6TAI - chains AAA and BBB; structure by X-ray diffraction, 1.55 A resolution.

[Chain AAA (and BBB)]
Name: Orotate phosphoribosyltransferase
Source organism: Escherichia coli (strain K12)
Notes: EC 2.4.2.10; chain BBB of this document is another copy of the same molecule, construct and numbering; everything in this record applies to it too
UniProt: P0A7E3 (PYRE_ECOLI); residue numbers follow UniProt; this construct covers 1-213
Amino-acid sequence (213 residues; numbered 1 to 213; the number before each row is that of its first residue):
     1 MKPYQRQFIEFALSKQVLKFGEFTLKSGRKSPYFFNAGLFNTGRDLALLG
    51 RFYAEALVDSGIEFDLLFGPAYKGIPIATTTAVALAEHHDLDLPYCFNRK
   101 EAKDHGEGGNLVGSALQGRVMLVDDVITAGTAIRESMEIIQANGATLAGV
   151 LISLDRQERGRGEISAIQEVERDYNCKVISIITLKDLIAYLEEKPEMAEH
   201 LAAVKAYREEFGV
Unresolved in the structure: 103-108 (chain BBB: 103-108, 129-131)

[Interface between chain AAA and chain BBB]
Residue-residue contacts (58):
  Asn-41(AAA) / Pro-94(BBB)
  Asn-41(AAA) / Tyr-95(BBB)  hydrogen bond (backbone-backbone)
  Asn-41(AAA) / Gly-113(BBB)
  Asn-41(AAA) / Ser-114(BBB)  hydrogen bond (backbone-side chain)
  Thr-42(AAA) / Asp-92(BBB)  hydrogen bond
  Thr-42(AAA) / Leu-93(BBB)
  Gly-43(AAA) / Ala-82(BBB)
  Gly-43(AAA) / Val-83(BBB)
  Gly-43(AAA) / Ala-86(BBB)
  Gly-43(AAA) / Asp-92(BBB)
  Gly-43(AAA) / Leu-93(BBB)  hydrogen bond (backbone-backbone)
  Arg-44(AAA) / Ala-86(BBB)  hydrogen bond (side chain-backbone)
  Arg-44(AAA) / Asp-90(BBB)  salt bridge
  Arg-44(AAA) / Asp-92(BBB)  hydrogen bond (backbone-side chain)
  Leu-46(AAA) / Val-83(BBB)  hydrophobic
  Leu-46(AAA) / Tyr-95(BBB)  hydrophobic
  Ala-47(AAA) / Val-83(BBB)
  Ala-47(AAA) / Glu-87(BBB)
  Tyr-72(AAA) / Tyr-72(BBB)  hydrogen bond
  Tyr-72(AAA) / Asn-98(BBB)
  Tyr-72(AAA) / Arg-99(BBB)
  Tyr-72(AAA) / Lys-100(BBB)  hydrogen bond (side chain-backbone)
  Lys-73(AAA) / Arg-99(BBB)
  Ile-75(AAA) / Ile-75(BBB)  hydrophobic
  Pro-76(AAA) / Thr-79(BBB)
  Pro-76(AAA) / Tyr-95(BBB)
  Pro-76(AAA) / Phe-97(BBB)  hydrophobic
  Thr-79(AAA) / Leu-46(BBB)
  Thr-79(AAA) / Pro-76(BBB)
  Thr-79(AAA) / Thr-79(BBB)
  Thr-80(AAA) / Val-83(BBB)
  Ala-82(AAA) / Gly-43(BBB)
  Val-83(AAA) / Leu-46(BBB)  hydrophobic
  Val-83(AAA) / Ala-47(BBB)
  Val-83(AAA) / Thr-80(BBB)
  Ala-86(AAA) / Gly-43(BBB)
  Ala-86(AAA) / Arg-44(BBB)
  Glu-87(AAA) / Ala-47(BBB)
  Glu-87(AAA) / Arg-51(BBB)  salt bridge
  Glu-87(AAA) / Glu-87(BBB)
  Glu-87(AAA) / His-88(BBB)  salt bridge
  His-88(AAA) / Glu-87(BBB)
  Asp-92(AAA) / Thr-42(BBB)  hydrogen bond
  Asp-92(AAA) / Gly-43(BBB)
  Asp-92(AAA) / Arg-44(BBB)  hydrogen bond (side chain-backbone)
  Leu-93(AAA) / Thr-42(BBB)
  Leu-93(AAA) / Gly-43(BBB)  hydrogen bond (backbone-backbone)
  Pro-94(AAA) / Asn-41(BBB)
  Tyr-95(AAA) / Asn-41(BBB)  hydrogen bond (backbone-backbone)
  Tyr-95(AAA) / Leu-46(BBB)  hydrophobic
  Tyr-95(AAA) / Pro-76(BBB)
  Phe-97(AAA) / Pro-76(BBB)  hydrophobic
  Arg-99(AAA) / Tyr-72(BBB)
  Arg-99(AAA) / Lys-73(BBB)
  Lys-100(AAA) / Tyr-72(BBB)  hydrogen bond (backbone-side chain)
  Val-112(AAA) / Lys-73(BBB)
  Gly-113(AAA) / Asn-41(BBB)
  Ser-114(AAA) / Asn-41(BBB)  hydrogen bond (side chain-backbone)
Interface residues without a listed pair, chain AAA (33 interface residues in all): Phe-40, Asp-45, Arg-51, Ala-71, Asn-98, Glu-101
Interface residues without a listed pair, chain BBB (33 interface residues in all): Phe-40, Ala-71, Leu-91, Glu-101

[In short]
Chain AAA and chain BBB each contribute 33 residues to their interface, with 14 hydrogen bonds and 3 salt
bridges. Polar pairs include Arg-44(AAA)/Asp-90(BBB), Glu-87(AAA)/Arg-51(BBB) and Glu-87(AAA)/His-88(BBB).
Both chains are Orotate phosphoribosyltransferase (Escherichia coli (strain K12)). Entry 6TAI (Crystal
structure of Escherichia coli Orotate Phosphoribosyltransferase with an empty active site at 1.55 Angstrom
resolution) was determined by X-ray diffraction (same publication as 6TAK and 6TAJ).
